PDB entry 5M64 | electron microscopy, 4.60 A resolution (low resolution: residue-level contacts below are approximate; hydrogen-bond / salt-bridge calls are withheld) | chains B and T of the 17 polymer chains in the assembly

# Chain B
Molecule: DNA-directed RNA polymerase I subunit RPA135
Source organism: Saccharomyces cerevisiae
Notes: EC 2.7.7.6
UniProtKB: P22138 (RPA2_YEAST); numbering as in UniProt (aligned over 1-1203)
Sequence (1203 residues; each row starts with the number of its first residue):
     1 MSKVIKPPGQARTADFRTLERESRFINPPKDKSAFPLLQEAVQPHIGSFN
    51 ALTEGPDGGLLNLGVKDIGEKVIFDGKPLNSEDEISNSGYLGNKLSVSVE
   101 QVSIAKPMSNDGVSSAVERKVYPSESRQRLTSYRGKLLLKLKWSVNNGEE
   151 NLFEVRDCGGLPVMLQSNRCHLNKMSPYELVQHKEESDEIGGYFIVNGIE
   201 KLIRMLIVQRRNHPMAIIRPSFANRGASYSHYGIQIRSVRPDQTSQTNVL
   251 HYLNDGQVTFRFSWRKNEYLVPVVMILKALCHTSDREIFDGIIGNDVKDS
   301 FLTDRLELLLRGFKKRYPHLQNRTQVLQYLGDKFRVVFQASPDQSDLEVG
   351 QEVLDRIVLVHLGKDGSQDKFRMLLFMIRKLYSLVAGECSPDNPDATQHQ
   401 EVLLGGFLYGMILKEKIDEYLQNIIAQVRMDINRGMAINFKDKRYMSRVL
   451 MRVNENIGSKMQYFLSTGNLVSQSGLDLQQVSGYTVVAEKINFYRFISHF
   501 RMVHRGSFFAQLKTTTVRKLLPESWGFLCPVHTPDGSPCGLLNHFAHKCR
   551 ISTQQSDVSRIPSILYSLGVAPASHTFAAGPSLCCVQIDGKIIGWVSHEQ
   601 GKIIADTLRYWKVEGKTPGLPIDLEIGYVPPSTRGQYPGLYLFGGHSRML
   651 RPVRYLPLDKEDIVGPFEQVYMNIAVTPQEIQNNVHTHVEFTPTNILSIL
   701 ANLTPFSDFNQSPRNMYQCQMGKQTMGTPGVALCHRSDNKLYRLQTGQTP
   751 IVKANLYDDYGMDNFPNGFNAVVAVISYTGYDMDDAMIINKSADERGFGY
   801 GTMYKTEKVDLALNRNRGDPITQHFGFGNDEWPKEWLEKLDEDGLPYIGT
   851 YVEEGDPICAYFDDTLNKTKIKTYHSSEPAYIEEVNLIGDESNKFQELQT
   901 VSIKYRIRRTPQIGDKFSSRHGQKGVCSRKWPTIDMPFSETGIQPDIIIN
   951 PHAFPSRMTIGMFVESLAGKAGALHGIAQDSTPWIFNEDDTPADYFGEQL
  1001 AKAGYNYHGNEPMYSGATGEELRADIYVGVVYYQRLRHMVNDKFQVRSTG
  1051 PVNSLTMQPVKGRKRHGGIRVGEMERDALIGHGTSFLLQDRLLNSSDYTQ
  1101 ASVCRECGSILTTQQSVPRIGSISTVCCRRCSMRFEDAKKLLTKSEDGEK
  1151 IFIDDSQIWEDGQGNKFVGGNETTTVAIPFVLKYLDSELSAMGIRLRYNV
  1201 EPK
Disordered / not traced: 1-12, 81-84, 112-116, 814-818, 1141-1147
Metal / ion sites: Zn2+: Cys1104, Cys1107, Cys1128, Cys1131
UniProt features mapped onto this chain:
  - zinc finger: Cys1104 to Cys1131 (C4-type)
  - modified residue: Ser2 (N-acetylserine), Ser81 (Phosphoserine), Ser1156 (Phosphoserine)
  - mutagenesis: Cys1104 (C1104A: No effect; when associated with A-1107; A-1128 and A-1131), Cys1107 (C1107A: Lethal. Abolishes recruitment of RPA1 to Pol I. No effect; when associated with A-1104; A-1128 and A-1131), Cys1127 (C1127R: Responsible of suppression of RPA190-5 and RPA190-1 mutations), Cys1128 (C1128A: No effect; when associated with A-1104; A-1107 and A-1131), Cys1131 (C1131A: No effect; when associated with A-1104; A-1107 and A-1128)

# Chain T
Molecule: Template DNA
Source organism: Saccharomyces cerevisiae
Sequence (70 nucleotides; numbered 1 to 70; the number before each row is that of its first residue):
     1 GTCTTCAACTGCTTTCGCATGAAGTACCTCCCAACTACTTTTCCTCACAC
    51 TTGTACTCCATGACTAAACC
Disordered / not traced: 26-70

# Interface between chain B and chain T
Pairs across the interface (7):
  Lys1061(B) with DG24(T)
  Gly1062(B) with DG24(T)
  Arg1063(B) with DG24(T); DT25(T)
  Lys1064(B) with DT25(T)
  Arg1070(B) with DA22(T)
  Met1074(B) with DG21(T)
Interface residues without a listed pair, chain B (8 interface residues in all): Gln511, Gln1045
Interface residues without a listed pair, chain T (6 interface residues in all): DA19, DA23

# Summary
8 residues of chain B face 6 of chain T across their interface. The Zn2+ site is built by Cys1104(B),
Cys1107(B), Cys1128(B) and Cys1131(B). Curated annotation (UniProt) lists 5 mutagenesis sites on chain B.
Chain B is DNA-directed RNA polymerase I subunit RPA135 and chain T is Template DNA, both from Saccharomyces
cerevisiae; the structure, RNA Polymerase I elongation complex with A49 tandem winged helix domain, was
determined by electron microscopy (same publication as 5M5X, 5M5Y and 5M5W).
